7VTD - chains A and B; structure by X-ray diffraction, 2.15 A resolution.

Chain A (and B):
Protein: Pseudouridine kinase
Organism: Escherichia coli
Notes: EC 2.7.1.83; chain B of this document is another copy of the same molecule, construct and numbering; everything in this record applies to it too
UniProt: A0A1V3W5E1 (A0A1V3W5E1_ECOLX); numbering as in UniProt (aligned over 1-313)
Amino-acid sequence (313 residues; numbered 1 to 313; the number before each row is that of its first residue):
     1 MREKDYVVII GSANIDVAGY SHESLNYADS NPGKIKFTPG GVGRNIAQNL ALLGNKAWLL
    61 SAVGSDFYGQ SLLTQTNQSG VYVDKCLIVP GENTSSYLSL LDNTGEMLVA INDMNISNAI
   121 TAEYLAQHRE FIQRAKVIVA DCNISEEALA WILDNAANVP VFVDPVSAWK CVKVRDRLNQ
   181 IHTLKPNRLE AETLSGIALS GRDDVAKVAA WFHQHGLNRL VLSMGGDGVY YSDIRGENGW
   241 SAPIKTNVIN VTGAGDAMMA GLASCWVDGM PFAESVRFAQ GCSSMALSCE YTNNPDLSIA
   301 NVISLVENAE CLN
Disordered / not traced: 1-2, 310-313
Metal / ion sites: K+: N250, T252, A286, C289, Y291
What the authors report for this chain:
  - self-association interface (contacts with another copy of this molecule): H22 to P32
  - mutagenesis - S30A: decreased catalytic activity on pseudouridine
  - mutagenesis - N143A: increased catalytic activity
  - mutagenesis - Y97A, N112A, M114A, N143A, K170A (11-fold): decreased catalytic activity
  - mutagenesis - K185A (100-fold), D256A (3280-fold): decreased catalytic activity on ATP
  - mutagenesis - W169A: unchanged catalytic activity on pseudouridine

Interface between chain A and chain B:
Pairs across the interface - 68 pairs, chain A then chain B:
  I15(A) - F37(B)  hydrophobic
  I15(A) - Y68(B)  hydrophobic
  V17(A) - F37(B)  hydrophobic
  G19(A) - L98(B)
  S21(A) - I111(B)
  L25(A) - V109(B)  hydrophobic
  A28(A) - L108(B)  hydrogen bond (backbone-backbone)
  D29(A) - A110(B)
  S30(A) - A110(B)
  S30(A) - N112(B)
  N31(A) - A110(B)  hydrogen bond (side chain-backbone)
  N31(A) - I111(B)
  N31(A) - N112(B)  hydrogen bond (backbone-backbone)
  P32(A) - N112(B)
  G33(A) - N112(B)  hydrogen bond (backbone-backbone)
  G33(A) - D113(B)
  K34(A) - N93(B)
  K34(A) - D113(B)  salt bridge
  I35(A) - S96(B)
  I35(A) - L98(B)
  I35(A) - I111(B)
  I35(A) - D113(B)  hydrogen bond (backbone-side chain)
  K36(A) - N93(B)
  F37(A) - I15(B)  hydrophobic
  F37(A) - V17(B)  hydrophobic
  F37(A) - F37(B)  hydrophobic
  F37(A) - Y68(B)  hydrophobic
  F37(A) - S96(B)
  F67(A) - S71(B)
  F67(A) - T74(B)
  F67(A) - Q75(B)
  Y68(A) - I15(B)  hydrophobic
  Y68(A) - F37(B)  hydrophobic
  Y68(A) - Y68(B)
  Y68(A) - S71(B)
  Y68(A) - L72(B)
  Y68(A) - Q75(B)  hydrogen bond
  S71(A) - F67(B)
  S71(A) - Y68(B)
  S71(A) - S71(B)
  L72(A) - Y68(B)
  T74(A) - F67(B)
  Q75(A) - F67(B)
  Q75(A) - Y68(B)  hydrogen bond
  S96(A) - I35(B)
  S96(A) - F37(B)
  Y97(A) - S30(B)
  L98(A) - G19(B)
  L98(A) - I35(B)
  L98(A) - L98(B)  hydrophobic
  L98(A) - L100(B)  hydrophobic
  L100(A) - L98(B)  hydrophobic
  L100(A) - I111(B)  hydrophobic
  L108(A) - A28(B)  hydrogen bond (backbone-backbone)
  A110(A) - D29(B)
  A110(A) - S30(B)
  A110(A) - N31(B)  hydrogen bond (backbone-backbone)
  I111(A) - S21(B)
  I111(A) - N31(B)
  I111(A) - G33(B)
  I111(A) - I35(B)
  N112(A) - S30(B)
  N112(A) - N31(B)  hydrogen bond (backbone-backbone)
  N112(A) - P32(B)
  N112(A) - G33(B)  hydrogen bond (backbone-backbone)
  D113(A) - G33(B)
  D113(A) - K34(B)  salt bridge
  D113(A) - I35(B)  hydrogen bond (side chain-backbone)
Other interface residues (no listed pair), chain A (38 interface residues in all): Y20, Y27, T38, P39, Q78, N93, M107, V109
Other interface residues (no listed pair), chain B (35 interface residues in all): Y20, Y27, T38, P39, Q78, Y97

Overview:
Chain A and chain B form an interface of 38 and 35 residues respectively; the contacts include 12 hydrogen
bonds and 2 salt bridges. Polar pairs include K34(A)-D113(B), N31(A)-A110(B) and I35(A)-D113(B). The paper
reports that Y97A, N112A and M114A of chain A, among others, reduce catalytic activity; a self-association
interface involving H22(A); 9 substitutions were tested in all.
Chain A and chain B are both Pseudouridine kinase (Escherichia coli); the structure, Unliganded structure of
Pseudouridine kinase (PUKI) from Escherichia coli strain B, was determined by X-ray diffraction together with
7VTE, 7VTG and 7VVA from the same study.
